Entry 4R79 (X-ray diffraction, 3.10 A resolution); this record covers chains A and B of the 8 polymer chains in the assembly.

Chain A (and B):
Protein: Mariner Mos1 transposase
Source organism: Drosophila mauritiana
Notes: EC 3.1.-.-; chain B of this document is another copy of the same molecule, construct and numbering; everything in this record applies to it too
UniProtKB: Q7JQ07 (MOS1T_DROMA); numbering as in UniProt (aligned over 1-345)
Amino-acid sequence (345 residues; each row starts with the number of its first residue):
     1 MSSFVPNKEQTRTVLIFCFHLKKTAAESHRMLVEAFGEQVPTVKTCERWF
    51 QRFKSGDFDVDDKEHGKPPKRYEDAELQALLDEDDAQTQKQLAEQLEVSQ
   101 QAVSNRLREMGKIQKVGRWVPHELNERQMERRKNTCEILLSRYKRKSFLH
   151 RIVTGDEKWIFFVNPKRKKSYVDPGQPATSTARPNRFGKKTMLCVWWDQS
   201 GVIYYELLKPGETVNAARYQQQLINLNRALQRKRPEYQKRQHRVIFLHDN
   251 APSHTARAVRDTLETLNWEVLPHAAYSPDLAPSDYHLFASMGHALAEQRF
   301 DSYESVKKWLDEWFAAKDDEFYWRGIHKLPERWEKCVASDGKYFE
Unresolved in the structure: 1-4, 238-242
Sequence notes: variant Thr45 (Lys in Q7JQ07), Asn164 (Ser in Q7JQ07), Pro210 (Arg in Q7JQ07), Phe344 (Leu in Q7JQ07); engineered mutation Ala216 (Thr in Q7JQ07)
Swiss-Prot annotation at these positions:
  - DNA-binding region (H-T-H motif): Thr24 to Ser55, Gln89 to Met110
  - region: Ile113 to Asn125 (Linker)
  - binding site (Mg(2+)): Asp156, Asp249, Asp284
  - site: Arg48 (Important for base-specific DNA-binding), Gln100 (Important for base-specific DNA-binding), Arg118 (Important for base-specific DNA-binding), Arg186 (Critical for target DNA recognition), His293 (Important for base-specific DNA-binding)
  - mutagenesis: Arg48 (R48Q: Loss of DNA binding; when associated with R-100), Gln100 (Q100R: Loss of DNA binding; when associated with Q-48), Arg118 (R118A: Reduces rate of second strand cleavage; when associated with A-216), Trp119 (W119P: Alters cleavage sites in second strand cleavage), Arg186 (R186A: No effect on second strand cleavage. Strongly reduced strand transfer activity), Asp284 (D284A: Loss of catalytic activity)
Disulfides: Cys136-Cys336
Metal / ion sites: Mn2+: Asp156, Asp249
What the authors report for this chain:
  - conformationally variable residues (loop rearrangement): His65, Gly66
  - binding site for left Inverted repeat NTS: Arg48, His65 to Arg71
  - binding site for left Inverted repeat TS: Lys44, His65
  - binding site for left Inverted repeat TS: Arg118, Arg183, Glu345
  - mutagenesis - T216A: increased expression (citing earlier work)

How chain A and chain B interact:
Contacting residue pairs - 111 pairs, chain A then chain B:
  Glu9(A) - Glu9(B)
  Gln10(A) - Thr13(B)
  Thr13(A) - Gln10(B)
  Thr13(A) - Thr13(B)
  Thr13(A) - Val14(B)
  Val14(A) - Phe17(B)  hydrophobic
  Ile16(A) - Phe36(B)  hydrophobic
  Phe17(A) - Val14(B)  hydrophobic
  Phe17(A) - Phe17(B)  hydrophobic
  Phe17(A) - Cys18(B)  hydrophobic
  Phe17(A) - Met31(B)
  Phe17(A) - Ala35(B)  hydrophobic
  Phe17(A) - Phe36(B)  hydrophobic
  His20(A) - Ala35(B)
  His20(A) - Phe36(B)
  Leu21(A) - Glu34(B)
  Leu21(A) - Ala35(B)  hydrophobic
  Met31(A) - Leu21(B)
  Glu34(A) - Leu21(B)
  Ala35(A) - Phe17(B)  hydrophobic
  Ala35(A) - His20(B)
  Ala35(A) - Leu21(B)  hydrophobic
  Phe36(A) - Phe17(B)  hydrophobic
  Phe36(A) - His20(B)
  Leu81(A) - Tyr171(B)
  Asp85(A) - Ser170(B)  hydrogen bond
  Asp85(A) - Tyr171(B)  hydrogen bond (backbone-backbone)
  Asp85(A) - Thr179(B)
  Ala86(A) - Lys169(B)
  Ala86(A) - Ser170(B)
  Ala86(A) - Thr179(B)
  Gln87(A) - Tyr171(B)
  Gln89(A) - Tyr171(B)  hydrogen bond
  Gly111(A) - Asp173(B)
  Gly111(A) - Pro174(B)
  Lys112(A) - Val172(B)
  Lys112(A) - Asp173(B)  salt bridge
  Ile113(A) - Ser170(B)
  Ile113(A) - Tyr171(B)
  Ile113(A) - Val172(B)  hydrogen bond (backbone-backbone)
  Gln114(A) - Ser170(B)
  Gln114(A) - Tyr171(B)
  Lys115(A) - Lys169(B)
  Lys115(A) - Ser170(B)  hydrogen bond (backbone-backbone)
  Lys115(A) - Val172(B)
  Lys115(A) - Gln176(B)  hydrogen bond (side chain-backbone)
  Lys115(A) - Ala178(B)
  Val116(A) - Arg167(B)
  Val116(A) - Lys168(B)
  Val116(A) - Lys169(B)
  Gly117(A) - Arg167(B)  hydrogen bond (backbone-side chain)
  Gly117(A) - Lys168(B)  hydrogen bond (backbone-backbone)
  Gly117(A) - Thr179(B)
  Arg118(A) - Ser180(B)
  Arg118(A) - Thr181(B)  hydrogen bond (backbone-backbone)
  Trp119(A) - Pro165(B)
  Trp119(A) - Lys166(B)
  Trp119(A) - Arg167(B)
  Trp119(A) - Thr181(B)
  Trp119(A) - Ala182(B)
  Trp119(A) - Arg183(B)
  Trp119(A) - Pro184(B)
  Val120(A) - Thr181(B)  hydrogen bond (backbone-backbone)
  Val120(A) - Ala182(B)
  Val120(A) - Arg183(B)  hydrogen bond (backbone-backbone)
  Pro121(A) - Arg183(B)
  His122(A) - Ala182(B)
  Glu123(A) - Ala182(B)
  Pro165(A) - Trp119(B)
  Lys166(A) - Trp119(B)
  Arg167(A) - Gly117(B)
  Arg167(A) - Trp119(B)
  Lys168(A) - Lys115(B)
  Lys168(A) - Val116(B)
  Lys168(A) - Gly117(B)  hydrogen bond (backbone-backbone)
  Lys169(A) - Ala86(B)
  Lys169(A) - Lys115(B)
  Lys169(A) - Val116(B)
  Ser170(A) - Asp85(B)  hydrogen bond
  Ser170(A) - Ala86(B)
  Ser170(A) - Ile113(B)
  Ser170(A) - Gln114(B)
  Ser170(A) - Lys115(B)  hydrogen bond (backbone-backbone)
  Tyr171(A) - Leu81(B)
  Tyr171(A) - Asp85(B)  hydrogen bond (backbone-backbone)
  Tyr171(A) - Gln87(B)
  Tyr171(A) - Gln89(B)  hydrogen bond
  Tyr171(A) - Leu107(B)  hydrophobic
  Tyr171(A) - Ile113(B)
  Tyr171(A) - Gln114(B)  hydrogen bond
  Val172(A) - Ile113(B)  hydrogen bond (backbone-backbone)
  Asp173(A) - Gly111(B)
  Asp173(A) - Lys112(B)  salt bridge
  Pro174(A) - Gly111(B)
  Pro174(A) - Ile113(B)  hydrophobic
  Gln176(A) - Lys115(B)  hydrogen bond (backbone-side chain)
  Ala178(A) - Lys115(B)
  Ala178(A) - Gly117(B)
  Thr179(A) - Asp85(B)
  Thr179(A) - Ala86(B)
  Ser180(A) - Arg118(B)
  Thr181(A) - Arg118(B)  hydrogen bond (backbone-backbone)
  Thr181(A) - Trp119(B)
  Thr181(A) - Val120(B)  hydrogen bond (backbone-backbone)
  Ala182(A) - Trp119(B)
  Ala182(A) - Val120(B)
  Ala182(A) - His122(B)
  Ala182(A) - Glu123(B)
  Arg183(A) - Trp119(B)
  Arg183(A) - Val120(B)  hydrogen bond (backbone-backbone)
  Arg186(A) - Arg186(B)
Also at the interface, not in a pair above, chain A (53 interface residues in all): Cys18, Leu32, Leu107, Pro177, Pro184
Also at the interface, not in a pair above, chain B (54 interface residues in all): Ile16, Leu32, Pro121, Gly175, Pro177

Summary:
The interface between chain A and chain B involves 53 residues on one side and 54 on the other; the contacts
include 22 hydrogen bonds and 2 salt bridges. Among the polar pairs are Lys112(A)-Asp173(B),
Asp85(A)-Ser170(B) and Gln89(A)-Tyr171(B). From the paper: a binding site for left Inverted repeat TS at
Lys44(A), His65(A) and Arg118(A) among others; T216A of chain A increases expression.
Both chains are Mariner Mos1 transposase (Drosophila mauritiana). Entry 4R79 (Mos1 transposase paired-end
complex with left transposon end) was determined by X-ray diffraction.
